7VOY - chains A and 0 of the 37 polymer chains in the assembly; structure by electron microscopy, 4.20 A resolution (low resolution: residue-level contacts below are approximate; hydrogen-bond / salt-bridge calls are withheld).

== Chain A ==
Name: Light-harvesting protein B-875 alpha chain
Source organism: Cereibacter sphaeroides 2.4.1
UniProt: Q3J1A4 (LHA1_RHOS4); residues 1-58 here = UniProt positions 1-58
Amino-acid sequence (58 residues; each row starts with the number of its first residue):
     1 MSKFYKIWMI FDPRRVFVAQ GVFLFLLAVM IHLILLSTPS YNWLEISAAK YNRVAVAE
Disordered / not traced: 55-58
Residues lining bound ligands:
  - bacteriochlorophyll a (BCL), molecule 1: Leu-24, Ala-28, His-32, Trp-43
  - bacteriochlorophyll a (BCL), molecule 2: Leu-24, Leu-27, Ala-28, Ile-31, His-32, Leu-35, Tyr-41
Swiss-Prot annotation at these positions:
  - binding site (a bacteriochlorophyll): His-32

== Chain 0 ==
Name: Light-harvesting protein B-875 beta chain
Source organism: Cereibacter sphaeroides 2.4.1
UniProt: Q3J1A3 (LHB1_RHOS4); residues 1-49 here = UniProt positions 1-49
Amino-acid sequence (49 residues; numbered 1 to 49; the number before each row is that of its first residue):
     1 MADKSDLGYT GLTDEQAQEL HSVYMSGLWL FSAVAIVAHL AVYIWRPWF
Disordered / not traced: 1-5
Residues lining bound ligands:
  - bacteriochlorophyll a (BCL), molecule 1: Phe-31, Val-34, Ala-35, Ala-38, His-39, Val-42
  - bacteriochlorophyll a (BCL), molecule 2: Phe-31, Ala-35, His-39, Val-42, Trp-48, Phe-49
Swiss-Prot annotation at these positions:
  - binding site (a bacteriochlorophyll): His-21, His-39

== Chain A / chain 0 interface ==
Contacting residue pairs (10; chain A residue first):
  Arg-14(A) with Gly-8(0); Tyr-9(0)
  Trp-43(A) with Trp-48(0)
  Ser-47(A) with Pro-47(0); Trp-48(0)
  Lys-50(A) with Phe-49(0)
  Tyr-51(A) with Pro-47(0); Phe-49(0)
  Arg-53(A) with Arg-46(0); Pro-47(0)

== Overview ==
Chain A and chain 0 each contribute 6 residues to their interface. Ligands of chain A: bacteriochlorophyll a.
Bound to chain 0: bacteriochlorophyll a. Curated annotation (UniProt) lists bacteriochlorophyll-binding
residue His-32(A) on chain A; bacteriochlorophyll-binding residues His-21(0) and His-39(0) on chain 0.
Chain A is Light-harvesting protein B-875 alpha chain and chain 0 is Light-harvesting protein B-875 beta
chain, both from Cereibacter sphaeroides 2.4.1; the structure, Rba sphaeroides PufX-KO RC-LH1, was determined
by electron microscopy together with 7VA9, 7VB9, 7VNM, 7VOR and 7VOT from the same study.
